PDB entry 2PXL | X-ray diffraction, 2.50 A resolution | chains B and A

# Chain B
Molecule: 4.5 S RNA
Notes: fragment: domain iv; engineered mutation(s): G131C, C132G, U134G, A175U, G176U, C177G
Sequence (47 nucleotides; row label = number of the first residue in the row):
   130 GCGGGUGUUUACCAGGUCAGGUCCGAAAGGAAGCAGCCAAGGCACUU
Small-molecule neighbours:
  - cobalt hexammine(III) (NCO), molecule 1: C131, G132, G133, G134, C174, U175
  - cobalt hexammine(III) (NCO), molecule 2: U135, G136, U137, U138, A169, G170, G171, C172
  - cobalt hexammine(III) (NCO), molecule 3: C141, C142, G144, G145, U146, C163, A164, G165, C166
  - cobalt hexammine(III) (NCO), molecule 4: U146, C147, A161, G162
  - cobalt hexammine(III) (NCO), molecule 5: A148, G149, G150, U151, A160, A161, G162
  - cobalt hexammine(III) (NCO), molecule 6: C152, C153, G154, A156
  - cobalt hexammine(III) (NCO), molecule 7: C152, C153, G154, A157, G158, G159

# Chain A
Protein: Signal recognition particle protein
Organism: Escherichia coli
Notes: fragment: c terminal domain (residues 328-432)
Reference sequence: P0AGD7 (SRP54_ECOLI); the construct has insertions or renumbered stretches relative to UniProt, so the offset changes along the chain: 1-9 = UniProt 329-337; 23-82 = UniProt 371-430
Chain sequence (102 residues; each row starts with the number of its first residue; note: 13 numbers in that range are skipped by the numbering (no residue carries them; nothing is unmodelled there); a row labelled like 9A-9Z holds insertion residues (9A, then the next letters in order)):
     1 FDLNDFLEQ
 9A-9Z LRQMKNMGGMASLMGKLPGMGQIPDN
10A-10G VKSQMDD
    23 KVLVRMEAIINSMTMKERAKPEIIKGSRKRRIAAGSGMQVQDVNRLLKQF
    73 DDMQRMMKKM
Not modelled in the structure: 9A-9Z, 10A-10G
Differences from the reference sequence: modified residue (9G, 9J, 9N, 9T, 10E, 28, 35, 37, 60, 75, 78-79, 82); engineered mutation Ser58 (Cys406 in P0AGD7)
Modified residues: Mse9G, Mse9J, Mse9N, Mse9T, Mse10E (selenomethionine); Mse28, Mse35, Mse37, Mse60, Mse75, Mse78, Mse79, Mse82 (selenomethionine; parent Met)

# Chain B / chain A interface
Residue-residue contacts (33; chain B residue first):
  U139(B) with Lys38(A), salt bridge to the phosphate
  A140(B) with Thr36(A), sugar contact; Lys38(A), salt bridge to the phosphate; Ser49(A), hydrogen bond to the base; Arg50(A), hydrogen bond to the base; Arg53(A), hydrogen bond to the base
  C141(B) with Ser49(A), hydrogen bond to the base; Arg53(A), sugar contact
  A148(B) with Asn33(A), hydrogen bond to the base
  G149(B) with Glu29(A), hydrogen bond to the sugar; Ala30(A), hydrogen bond to the base; Asn33(A), sugar contact; Ser34(A), hydrogen bond to the base; Gly57(A), hydrogen bond to the base; Ser58(A), base contact
  G150(B) with Ala30(A), sugar contact; Gly57(A), base contact; Ser58(A), hydrogen bond to the sugar; Gly59(A), base contact; Mse60(A), sugar contact
  U151(B) with Ser58(A), sugar contact; Gly59(A), sugar contact; Mse60(A), sugar contact
  C163(B) with Asn33(A), base contact; Ser34(A), hydrogen bond to the base; Arg53(A), hydrogen bond to the sugar; Gly57(A), sugar contact
  A164(B) with Asn33(A), sugar contact; Ser34(A), sugar contact; Mse35(A), hydrogen bond to the sugar; Thr36(A), phosphate contact; Arg40(A), hydrogen bond to the sugar; Arg53(A), salt bridge to the phosphate
Also at the interface, not in a pair above, chain B (11 interface residues in all): G162, G165
Also at the interface, not in a pair above, chain A (18 interface residues in all): Val26, Glu39, Ala56

# In short
Chain B and chain A form an interface of 11 and 18 residues respectively, with 14 hydrogen bonds and 3 salt
bridges. Polar pairs include A140(B)-Ser49(A), A140(B)-Arg50(A) and A140(B)-Arg53(A). Chain B binds 7 copies
of cobalt hexammine(III).
Here chain B is 4.5 S RNA and chain A is Signal recognition particle protein (Escherichia coli). Entry 2PXL
(Variant 9 of Ribonucleoprotein Core of the E. Coli Signal Recognition Particle) was determined by X-ray
diffraction together with 2PXB, 2PXD, 2PXE, 2PXF, 2PXK, 2PXP, 2PXQ and 2PXT from the same study.
